PDB entry 8D3L | electron microscopy, 3.49 A resolution | chains B and I of the 10 polymer chains in the assembly

== Chain B ==
Protein: CRISPR-associated endonuclease Cas1
From: Alkalihalobacillus halodurans C-125
Notes: EC 3.1.-.-
UniProt: Q9KFX9 (Q9KFX9_ALKHC); residue numbers follow UniProt; this construct covers 1-343
Sequence (343 residues; each row starts with the number of its first residue):
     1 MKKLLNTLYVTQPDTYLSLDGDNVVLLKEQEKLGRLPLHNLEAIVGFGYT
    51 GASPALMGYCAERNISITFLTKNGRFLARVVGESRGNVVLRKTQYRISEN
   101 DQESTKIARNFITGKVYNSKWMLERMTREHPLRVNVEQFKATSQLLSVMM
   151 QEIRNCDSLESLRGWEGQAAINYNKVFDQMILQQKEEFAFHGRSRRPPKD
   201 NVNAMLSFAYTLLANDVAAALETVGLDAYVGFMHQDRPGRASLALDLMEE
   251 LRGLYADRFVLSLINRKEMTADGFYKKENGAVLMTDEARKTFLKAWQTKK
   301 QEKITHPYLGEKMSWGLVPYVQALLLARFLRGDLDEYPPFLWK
Not modelled in the structure: 343
Reported in the primary citation:
  - binding site for PAM/PAM strand 2: Tyr49
  - catalytic residues: Glu166 (proposed by the authors, not directly observed)

== Chain I ==
Protein: CRISPR-associated exonuclease Cas4
From: Alkalihalobacillus halodurans C-125
Notes: EC 3.1.12.1
UniProt: A0A4Y7WTW2 (A0A4Y7WTW2_ALKHA); numbering as in UniProt (aligned over 3-219)
Sequence (218 residues; numbered 2 to 219; the number before each row is that of its first residue):
     2 ASNEEDRYLMLSGLQHFQFCKRQWALIHIEQQWEENVRTIEGQHLHKKAD
    52 QPFMKEKRGSKLTVRAMPIQSKNLQISGICDVVEFVQDSEGIELSGVSGS
   102 YKAFPVEYKRGKPKKGDEDIVQLVAQAMCLEEMLVCRIDKGYLFYNEIKH
   152 RVEVPITDALRDKVVQMAKEMHHYYENRHTPKVKTGPFCNNCSLQSICLP
   202 KLMNKRSVKRYIEGRLSE
Differences from the reference sequence: expression tag (2); conflict Met11 (Leu in A0A4Y7WTW2), Ser101 (Cys in A0A4Y7WTW2)
Metal / ion sites: 4Fe-4S cluster Fe: Cys21, Cys190, Cys193, Cys199; Mn2+: Asp82, Tyr109 (shared with 1 residue of chain H)
Ligand contacts: 4Fe-4S cluster (SF4): Cys21, Arg23, Gln24, Val184, Phe189, Cys190, Cys193, Leu195, Gln196, Cys199, Pro201
Reported in the primary citation:
  - Mn2+ coordination: Asp82
  - catalytic residues: His47, Asp82, Glu108, Lys110
  - binding site for PAM/PAM strand 2: Gln16, His17, Phe20, Gln24, Ile28, Trp34, Asn37, Thr40, Gln44, Glu119, Gln123, Ser194
  - mutagenesis - Q44A, S194A: decreased catalytic activity
  - mutagenesis - Q16A, Q24A: abolished catalytic activity
  - specificity-determining residues: Gln16, Gln24
  - mutagenesis - K206A/R207A/K210A/R211A: unchanged catalytic activity on HSI substrate

== How chain B and chain I interact ==
Contacting residue pairs - 29 pairs, chain B then chain I:
  Met1(B) - Ser197(I)
  Gly86(B) - Gln32(I)
  Asn87(B) - Glu31(I)
  Tyr117(B) - Arg216(I)
  Met150(B) - Leu217(I)  hydrophobic
  Arg154(B) - Lys210(I)
  Arg154(B) - Ile213(I)
  Arg154(B) - Glu214(I)  salt bridge
  Arg154(B) - Leu217(I)
  Pro307(B) - Arg216(I)
  Tyr308(B) - Lys206(I)
  Tyr308(B) - Val209(I)
  Tyr308(B) - Tyr212(I)  hydrophobic
  Leu309(B) - Lys206(I)  hydrogen bond (backbone-side chain)
  Arg328(B) - Arg23(I)
  Arg328(B) - Glu31(I)  salt bridge
  Arg328(B) - Gln33(I)
  Arg331(B) - Glu31(I)  salt bridge
  Arg331(B) - Arg179(I)
  Arg331(B) - Thr181(I)
  Asp333(B) - Arg23(I)  salt bridge
  Asp333(B) - Lys183(I)
  Leu334(B) - Leu203(I)  hydrophobic
  Leu334(B) - Val209(I)  hydrophobic
  Asp335(B) - Ser208(I)  hydrogen bond
  Glu336(B) - Val209(I)
  Glu336(B) - Lys210(I)  salt bridge
  Glu336(B) - Ile213(I)
  Leu341(B) - Arg216(I)  hydrogen bond (backbone-side chain)
Interface residues without a listed pair, chain B (23 interface residues in all): Asn110, Thr113, Gly310, Leu324, Gly332, Pro338, Trp342
Interface residues without a listed pair, chain I (23 interface residues in all): Leu27, Ile30, Ile198, Leu200, Arg207

== Summary ==
The chain B/chain I interface involves 23 residues from each chain; the contacts include 3 hydrogen bonds and
5 salt bridges. Polar contacts include Arg154(B)-Glu214(I), Arg328(B)-Glu31(I) and Arg331(B)-Glu31(I). From
the paper: catalytic residues Glu166(B) and His47(I) among others; Q44A and S194A of chain I reduce catalytic
activity; 5 substitutions were tested in all.
Here chain B is CRISPR-associated endonuclease Cas1 and chain I is CRISPR-associated exonuclease Cas4, both
from Alkalihalobacillus halodurans C-125. Entry 8D3L (Type I-C Cas4-Cas1-Cas2 complex bound to a PAM/PAM
prespacer) was determined by electron microscopy (same publication as 8D3M, 8D3P and 8D3Q).
